Entry 4QVL (X-ray diffraction, 2.80 A resolution); this record covers chains A and G of the 28 polymer chains in the assembly.

Chain A:
Name: Proteasome subunit alpha type-2
Organism: Saccharomyces cerevisiae
Notes: EC 3.4.25.1
Reference sequence: P23639 (PSA2_YEAST); numbering as in UniProt (aligned over 1-250)
Amino-acid sequence (250 residues; each row starts with the number of its first residue):
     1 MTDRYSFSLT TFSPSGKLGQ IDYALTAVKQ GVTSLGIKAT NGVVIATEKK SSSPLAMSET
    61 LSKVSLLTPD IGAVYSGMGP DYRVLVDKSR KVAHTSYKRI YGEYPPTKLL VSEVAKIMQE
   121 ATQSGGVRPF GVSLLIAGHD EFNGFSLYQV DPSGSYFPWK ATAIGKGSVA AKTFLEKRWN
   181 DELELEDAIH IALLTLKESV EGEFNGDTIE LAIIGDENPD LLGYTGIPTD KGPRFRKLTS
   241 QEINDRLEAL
UniProt features mapped onto this chain:
  - cross-link: Lys108 (Glycyl lysine isopeptide (Lys-Gly) (interchain with G-Cter in ubiquitin))

Chain G:
Name: Proteasome subunit alpha type-1
Organism: Saccharomyces cerevisiae
Notes: EC 3.4.25.1
Reference sequence: P21243 (PSA1_YEAST); residues -8 to 243 here correspond to UniProt positions 1-252 (UniProt number = residue number + 9)
Amino-acid sequence (252 residues; numbered -8 to 243; the number before each row is that of its first residue; numbers below 1 keep their minus sign (Met-8 is residue -8)):
    -8 MSGAAAASAA GYDRHITIFS PEGRLYQVEY AFKATNQTNI NSLAVRGKDC TVVISQKKVP
    52 DKLLDPTTVS YIFCISRTIG MVVNGPIPDA RNAALRAKAE AAEFRYKYGY DMPCDVLAKR
   112 MANLSQIYTQ RAYMRPLGVI LTFVSVDEEL GPSIYKTDPA GYYVGYKATA TGPKQQEITT
   172 NLENHFKKSK IDHINEESWE KVVEFAITHM IDALGTEFSK NDLEVGVATK DKFFTLSAEN
   232 IEERLVAIAE QD
Not modelled in the structure: -8 to 1, 243
Ion coordination: Mg2+: Thr8, Tyr119, Arg122, Met125

Chain A / chain G interface:
Residue-residue contacts (64; chain A residue first):
  Asp3(A) with Tyr124(G)
  Tyr5(A) with Ile7(G); Ala123(G), hydrophobic; Tyr124(G), hydrophobic
  Leu9(A) with Ile9(G), hydrophobic; Ala123(G), hydrophobic
  Gln20(A) with Ile9(G); Phe10(G), hydrogen bond (side chain-backbone)
  Tyr23(A) with Phe10(G), hydrophobic; Ser11(G); Pro12(G), hydrophobic; Gly14(G)
  Ala24(A) with Phe10(G), hydrophobic
  Thr26(A) with Pro12(G); Glu13(G)
  Ala27(A) with Gly14(G)
  Ser52(A) with Tyr153(G)
  Pro54(A) with Lys158(G), hydrogen bond (backbone-side chain); Glu174(G)
  Leu55(A) with Tyr157(G); Lys158(G), hydrogen bond (backbone-backbone); Ala159(G); Thr170(G); Glu174(G); Phe177(G), hydrophobic
  Ala56(A) with Gly156(G); Tyr157(G), hydrophobic
  Met57(A) with Arg37(G); Val155(G); Gly156(G), hydrogen bond (backbone-backbone); Tyr157(G); Lys158(G)
  Thr60(A) with Tyr146(G); Val155(G); Gly156(G), hydrogen bond (side chain-backbone)
  Leu61(A) with Tyr153(G), hydrophobic
  Met78(A) with Phe10(G), hydrophobic; Leu16(G), hydrophobic
  Pro80(A) with Gln117(G); Ala151(G); Gly152(G); Tyr153(G)
  Asp81(A) with Gln117(G)
  Arg83(A) with Ala113(G), hydrogen bond (side chain-backbone); Asn114(G); Gly152(G), hydrogen bond (side chain-backbone); Tyr154(G)
  Val84(A) with Asn114(G); Gln117(G)
  Asp87(A) with Lys110(G), salt bridge; Asn114(G)
  Gly126(A) with Arg122(G); Ala123(G), hydrogen bond (backbone-backbone)
  Val127(A) with Gln121(G); Arg122(G)
  Arg128(A) with Thr8(G); Phe10(G); Leu16(G); Thr120(G), hydrogen bond (side chain-backbone); Gln121(G), hydrogen bond (backbone-backbone)
  Pro129(A) with Phe10(G); Gln121(G)
  Phe130(A) with Gln121(G)
  Gly131(A) with Phe10(G)
Also at the interface, not in a pair above, chain A (31 interface residues in all): Met1, Thr2, Ser53, Ala121
Also at the interface, not in a pair above, chain G (33 interface residues in all): Leu173

Summary:
Chain A and chain G form an interface of 31 and 33 residues respectively, with 10 hydrogen bonds and 1 salt
bridge. Polar pairs include Asp87(A)-Lys110(G), Gln20(A)-Phe10(G) and Pro54(A)-Lys158(G). Thr8(G), Tyr119(G),
Arg122(G) and Met125(G) form the Mg2+ site.
Chain A is Proteasome subunit alpha type-2 and chain G is Proteasome subunit alpha type-1, both from
Saccharomyces cerevisiae; the structure, yCP in complex with bortezomib, was determined by X-ray diffraction
(same publication as 4QUX, 4QUY, 4QV0, 4QV1, 4QV3, 4QV4 and 42 further entries).
